PDB entry 7PER | electron microscopy, 35.00 A resolution (very low resolution: no residue pairs are listed; an interface is given only as per-side residue counts) | chains F and E of the 24 polymer chains in the assembly

# Chain F
Molecule: Nucleoporin p54
Source organism: Homo sapiens
UniProtKB: Q7Z3B4 (NUP54_HUMAN); residues 1-507 here = UniProt positions 1-507
Amino-acid sequence (507 residues; each row starts with the number of its first residue):
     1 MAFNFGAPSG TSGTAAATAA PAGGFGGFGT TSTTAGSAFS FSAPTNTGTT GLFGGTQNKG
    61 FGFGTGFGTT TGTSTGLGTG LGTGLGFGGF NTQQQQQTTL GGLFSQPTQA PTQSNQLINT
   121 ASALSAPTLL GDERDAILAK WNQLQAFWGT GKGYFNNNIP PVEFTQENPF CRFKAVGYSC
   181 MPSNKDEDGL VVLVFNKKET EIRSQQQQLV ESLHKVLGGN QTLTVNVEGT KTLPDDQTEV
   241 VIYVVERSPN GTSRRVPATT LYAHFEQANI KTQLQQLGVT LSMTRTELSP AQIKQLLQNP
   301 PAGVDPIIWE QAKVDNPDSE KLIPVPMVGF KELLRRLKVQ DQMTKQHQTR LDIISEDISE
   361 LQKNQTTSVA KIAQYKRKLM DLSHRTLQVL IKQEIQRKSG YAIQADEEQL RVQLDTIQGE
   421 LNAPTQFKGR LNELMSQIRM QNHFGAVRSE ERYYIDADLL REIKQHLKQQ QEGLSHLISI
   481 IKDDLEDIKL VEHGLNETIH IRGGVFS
Disordered / not traced: 1-127, 160-187, 287-289, 494-507
UniProt features mapped onto this chain:
  - natural variant: Ile358 (I358S: In DYT37; uncertain significance), Lys376 (K376E: In DYT37; uncertain significance), Gln471 (deletion: In DYT37; uncertain significance), Glu472 (E472K: In DYT37; uncertain significance), Leu474 (L474F: In DYT37; uncertain significance)

# Chain E
Molecule: Nuclear pore complex protein Nup155
Source organism: Homo sapiens
UniProtKB: O75694 (NU155_HUMAN); numbering as in UniProt (aligned over 1-1391)
Amino-acid sequence (1391 residues; each row starts with the number of its first residue):
     1 MPSSLLGAAM PASTSAAALQ EALENAGRLI DRQLQEDRMY PDLSELLMVS APNNPTVSGM
    61 SDMDYPLQGP GLLSVPNLPE ISSIRRVPLP PELVEQFGHM QCNCMMGVFP PISRAWLTID
   121 SDIFMWNYED GGDLAYFDGL SETILAVGLV KPKAGIFQPH VRHLLVLATP VDIVILGLSY
   181 ANLQTGSGVL NDSLSGGMQL LPDPLYSLPT DNTYLLTITS TDNGRIFLAG KDGCLYEVAY
   241 QAEAGWFSQR CRKINHSKSS LSFLVPSLLQ FTFSEDDPIL QIAIDNSRNI LYTRSEKGVI
   301 QVYDLGQDGQ GMSRVASVSQ NAIVSAAGNI ARTIDRSVFK PIVQIAVIEN SESLDCQLLA
   361 VTHAGVRLYF STCPFRQPLA RPNTLTLVHV RLPPGFSASS TVEKPSKVHR ALYSKGILLM
   421 AASENEDNDI LWCVNHDTFP FQKPMMETQM TAGVDGHSWA LSAIDELKVD KIITPLNKDH
   481 IPITDSPVVV QQHMLPPKKF VLLSAQGSLM FHKLRPVDQL RHLLVSNVGG DGEEIERFFK
   541 LHQEDQACAT CLILACSTAA CDREVSAWAT RAFFRYGGEA QMRFPTTLPP PSNVGPILGS
   601 PVYSSSPVPS GSPYPNPSFL GTPSHGIQPP AMSTPVCALG NPATQATNMS CVTGPEIVYS
   661 GKHNGICIYF SRIMGNIWDA SLVVERIFKS GNREITAIES SVPCQLLESV LQELKGLQEF
   721 LDRNSQFAGG PLGNPNTTAK VQQRLIGFMR PENGNPQQMQ QELQRKFHEA QLSEKISLQA
   781 IQQLVRKSYQ ALALWKLLCE HQFTIIVAEL QKELQEQLKI TTFKDLVIRD KELTGALIAS
   841 LINCYIRDNA AVDGISLHLQ DICPLLYSTD DAICSKANEL LQRSRQVQNK TEKERMLRES
   901 LKEYQKISNQ VDLSNVCAQY RQVRFYEGVV ELSLTAAEKK DPQGLGLHFY KHGEPEEDIV
   961 GLQAFQERLN SYKCITDTLQ ELVNQSKAAP QSPSVPKKPG PPVLSSDPNM LSNEEAGHHF
  1021 EQMLKLSQRS KDELFSIALY NWLIQVDLAD KLLQVASPFL EPHLVRMAKV DQNRVRYMDL
  1081 LWRYYEKNRS FSNAARVLSR LADMHSTEIS LQQRLEYIAR AILSAKSSTA ISSIAADGEF
  1141 LHELEEKMEV ARIQLQIQET LQRQYSHHSS VQDAVSQLDS ELMDITKLYG EFADPFKLAE
  1201 CKLAIIHCAG YSDPILVQTL WQDIIEKELS DSVTLSSSDR MHALSLKIVL LGKIYAGTPR
  1261 FFPLDFIVQF LEQQVCTLNW DVGFVIQTMN EIGVPLPRLL EVYDQLFKSR DPFWNRMKKP
  1321 LHLLDCIHVL LIRYVENPSQ VLNCERRRFT NLCLDAVCGY LVELQSMSSS VAVQAITGNF
  1381 KSLQAKLERL H
Disordered / not traced: 1-19, 51-57, 61, 69-71, 183-193, 206, 242-252, 262-275, 314-315, 341, 377-379, 426, 466-473, 526-533, 559-560, 585, 590-657, 685-698, 731-768, 864-870, 888-897, 959, 984-1014, 1030-1033, 1070-1075, 1106, 1126-1138, 1313-1318, 1376-1391

# Interface between chain F and chain E
At this resolution (35 A) residue pairs are not listed: 8 residues of chain F and 7 of chain E lie at the interface.

# In short
8 residues of chain F face 7 of chain E across their interface.
Here chain F is Nucleoporin p54 and chain E is Nuclear pore complex protein Nup155, both from Homo sapiens.
Entry 7PER (Model of the inner ring of the human nuclear pore complex) was determined by electron microscopy,
deposited together with 7PEQ.
